9F07 - chains B and D of the 8 polymer chains in the assembly; structure by X-ray diffraction, 2.21 A resolution.

== Chain B ==
Protein: Tubulin beta chain
Source organism: Ovis aries
UniProt: D0VWY9 (D0VWY9_SHEEP); the author numbering skips numbers that UniProt does not, so the offset changes along the chain: 1-44 = UniProt 1-44; 47-360 = UniProt 45-358; 369-455 = UniProt 359-445
Sequence (445 residues; row label = number of the first residue in the row; note: 10 numbers in that range are skipped by the numbering (no residue carries them; nothing is unmodelled there)):
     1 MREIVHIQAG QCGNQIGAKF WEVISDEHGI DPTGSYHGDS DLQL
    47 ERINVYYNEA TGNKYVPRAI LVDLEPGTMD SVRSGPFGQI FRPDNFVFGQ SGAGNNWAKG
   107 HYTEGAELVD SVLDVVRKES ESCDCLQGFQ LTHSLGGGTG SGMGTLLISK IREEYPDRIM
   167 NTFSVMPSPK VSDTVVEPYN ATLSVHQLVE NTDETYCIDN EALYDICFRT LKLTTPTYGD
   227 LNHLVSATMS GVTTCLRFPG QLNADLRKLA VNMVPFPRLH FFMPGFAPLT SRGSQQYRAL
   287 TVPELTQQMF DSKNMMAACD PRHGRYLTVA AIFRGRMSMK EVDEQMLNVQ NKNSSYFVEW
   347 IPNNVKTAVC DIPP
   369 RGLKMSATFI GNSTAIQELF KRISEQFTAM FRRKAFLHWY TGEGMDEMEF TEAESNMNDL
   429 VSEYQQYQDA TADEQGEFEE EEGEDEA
Unresolved in the structure: 442-455
Construct notes: conflict Cys203 (Ser201 in D0VWY9), Ile318 (Val316 in D0VWY9)
Ligand contacts: GDP (guanosine-5'-diphosphate): Gly10, Gln11, Cys12, Gln15, Ile16, Asp69, Asn101, Ser140, Gly142, Gly143, Gly144, Thr145, Gly146, Val171, Pro173, Val177, Ser178, Glu183, Asn206, Leu209, Tyr224, Leu227, Asn228, Val231

== Chain D ==
Protein: D2-R3
Source organism: synthetic construct
Sequence (190 residues; row label = number of the first residue in the row):
   135 MRGSHHHHHH GSDLGKKLLE AARAGQDDEV RILMANGADV NAEDDSGKTP LHLAAIKGHL
   195 EIVEVLLKHG ADVNAADKMG DTPLHLAALY GHLEIVEVLL KNGADVNATD TYGFTPLHLA
   255 ADAGHLEIVE VLLKYGADVN AQDKFGKTAF DISIDNGGGG GSGGGGSGGG SVQIVYKPVD
   315 LSKVTSKSGS
Unresolved in the structure: 135-146, 293-304, 314-324

== Chain B / chain D interface ==
Residue-residue contacts (25):
  Pro175(B) with Lys191(D), hydrogen bond (backbone-side chain)
  Asp179(B) with Arg157(D), salt bridge; Ile190(D); Lys191(D), salt bridge; Tyr224(D), hydrogen bond (backbone-side chain)
  Val181(B) with Tyr224(D), hydrophobic
  Thr220(B) with Glu154(D), hydrogen bond
  Thr221(B) with Glu154(D), hydrogen bond
  Arg401(B) with Ala257(D); Gly258(D), hydrogen bond (side chain-backbone); His259(D)
  Lys402(B) with Asn290(D), hydrogen bond (backbone-side chain)
  Ala403(B) with Asp256(D); Ala257(D)
  Phe404(B) with Leu223(D), hydrophobic; Asp256(D), hydrogen bond (backbone-backbone); Ala257(D), hydrophobic; Asn290(D)
  Leu405(B) with Asn290(D), hydrogen bond (backbone-side chain)
  His406(B) with Asp256(D), salt bridge; Ile286(D); Asp289(D); Asn290(D), hydrogen bond
  Trp407(B) with Phe248(D), hydrophobic; Asp256(D), hydrogen bond
Also at the interface, not in a pair above, chain B (15 interface residues in all): Thr180, Thr409, Glu415
Also at the interface, not in a pair above, chain D (15 interface residues in all): Gly291

== In short ==
Chain B and chain D each contribute 15 residues to their interface, with 10 hydrogen bonds and 3 salt bridges.
Polar contacts include Asp179(B)-Arg157(D), Asp179(B)-Lys191(D) and His406(B)-Asp256(D). Bound to chain B:
GDP.
Here chain B is Tubulin beta chain (Ovis aries) and chain D is D2-R3 (synthetic construct). Entry 9F07
(Tubulin:stathmin:darpin:tau MTBR3 complex) was determined by X-ray diffraction.
